PDB entry 7X80 | X-ray diffraction, 1.97 A resolution | chains A and B

== Chain A (and B) ==
Protein: PloI4
Source organism: Micromonospora sp
Notes: engineered mutation(s): C16M/D46A/I137V; chain B of this document is another copy of the same molecule, construct and numbering; everything in this record applies to it too
Amino-acid sequence (148 residues; row label = number of the first residue in the row; numbers below 1 keep their minus sign (Gly-2 is residue -2)):
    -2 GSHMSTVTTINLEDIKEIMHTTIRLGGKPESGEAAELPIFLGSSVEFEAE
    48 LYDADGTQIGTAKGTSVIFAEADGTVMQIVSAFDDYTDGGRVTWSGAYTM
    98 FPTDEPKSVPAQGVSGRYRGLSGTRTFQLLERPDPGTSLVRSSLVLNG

== Interface between chain A and chain B ==
Contacting residue pairs (90; chain A residue first):
  Gly-2(A) with Asp82(B), hydrogen bond (backbone-side chain); Arg88(B); Ser112(B), hydrogen bond (backbone-side chain)
  Ser-1(A) with Arg88(B); Ser112(B)
  His0(A) with Val111(B); Ser112(B); Arg116(B), hydrogen bond
  Arg21(A) with Ala67(B), hydrogen bond (side chain-backbone); Glu68(B), hydrogen bond (side chain-backbone); Ala69(B)
  Leu22(A) with Pro35(B); Ile36(B); Phe37(B)
  Gly23(A) with Phe37(B)
  Gly24(A) with Phe37(B)
  Glu30(A) with Phe98(B)
  Ala31(A) with Val73(B), hydrophobic; Phe98(B), hydrophobic
  Leu34(A) with Phe98(B), hydrophobic
  Pro35(A) with Leu22(B)
  Ile36(A) with Leu22(B); Ser40(B); Ile65(B), hydrophobic
  Phe37(A) with Leu22(B); Gly23(B); Gly24(B); Phe37(B), hydrophobic; Leu38(B); Gly39(B); Ser40(B), hydrogen bond (backbone-side chain); Ile65(B)
  Leu38(A) with Phe37(B); Ile65(B), hydrophobic; Ala67(B), hydrophobic; Val73(B), hydrophobic
  Gly39(A) with Phe37(B); Gly39(B); Ile65(B), hydrogen bond (backbone-backbone); Phe66(B)
  Ser40(A) with Pro35(B); Ile36(B); Phe37(B), hydrogen bond (side chain-backbone)
  Ser41(A) with Phe66(B); Ala67(B)
  Glu43(A) with Glu68(B)
  Thr62(A) with Phe66(B); Ile76(B)
  Val64(A) with Val64(B), hydrophobic; Ile65(B); Phe66(B), hydrophobic; Ile76(B), hydrophobic
  Ile65(A) with Ile36(B), hydrophobic; Phe37(B); Leu38(B), hydrophobic; Gly39(B), hydrogen bond (backbone-backbone); Val64(B)
  Phe66(A) with Leu38(B); Gly39(B); Ser41(B); Val64(B), hydrophobic
  Ala67(A) with Arg21(B), hydrogen bond (backbone-side chain); Leu38(B), hydrophobic
  Glu68(A) with Arg21(B)
  Ala69(A) with Arg21(B)
  Val73(A) with Ala31(B), hydrophobic
  Ile76(A) with Thr62(B); Val64(B), hydrophobic; Ile76(B), hydrophobic; Ser78(B)
  Ser78(A) with Ile76(B); Ser92(B), hydrogen bond; Gly93(B), hydrogen bond (side chain-backbone)
  Thr90(A) with Gln109(B)
  Ser92(A) with Ser78(B), hydrogen bond; Ser92(B), hydrogen bond
  Gly93(A) with Ser78(B), hydrogen bond (backbone-side chain)
  Met97(A) with Ile36(B), hydrophobic
  Phe98(A) with Glu30(B); Ala31(B), hydrophobic; Leu34(B), hydrophobic
  Gln109(A) with Thr90(B); Gln109(B); Val111(B)
  Val111(A) with Gln109(B); Ser119(B)
  Arg116(A) with Gly117(B), hydrogen bond (side chain-backbone)
  Gly117(A) with Arg116(B), hydrogen bond (backbone-side chain); Gly117(B)
  Gly145(A) with Arg116(B), hydrogen bond (backbone-side chain)
Also at the interface, not in a pair above, chain A (39 interface residues in all): Val77
Also at the interface, not in a pair above, chain B (41 interface residues in all): Lys25, Glu43, Val77, Met97, Gly145

== Overview ==
The interface between chain A and chain B involves 39 residues on one side and 41 on the other, with 18
hydrogen bonds. Polar contacts include Gly-2(A)-Asp82(B), Gly-2(A)-Ser112(B) and His0(A)-Arg116(B).
Chain A and chain B are both PloI4 (Micromonospora sp); the structure, The crystal structure of
PloI4-C16M/D46A/I137V, was determined by X-ray diffraction, deposited together with 7X7Z, 7X81 and 7X86.
